PDB entry 8FS6 | electron microscopy, 2.90 A resolution | chains C and D of the 11 polymer chains in the assembly

Chain C:
Name: Replication factor C subunit 3
Organism: Saccharomyces cerevisiae
UniProtKB: P38629 (RFC3_YEAST); numbering as in UniProt (aligned over 1-336)
Amino-acid sequence (336 residues; numbered 1 to 336; the number before each row is that of its first residue):
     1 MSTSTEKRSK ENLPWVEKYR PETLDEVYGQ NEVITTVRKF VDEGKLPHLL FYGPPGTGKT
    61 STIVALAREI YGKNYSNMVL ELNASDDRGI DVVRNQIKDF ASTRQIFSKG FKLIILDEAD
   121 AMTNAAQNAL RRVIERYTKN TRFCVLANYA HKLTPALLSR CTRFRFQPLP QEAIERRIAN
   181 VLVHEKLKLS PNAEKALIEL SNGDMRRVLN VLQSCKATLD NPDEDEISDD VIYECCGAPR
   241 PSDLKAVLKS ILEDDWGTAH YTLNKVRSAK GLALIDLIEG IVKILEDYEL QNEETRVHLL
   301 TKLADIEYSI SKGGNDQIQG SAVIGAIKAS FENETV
Unresolved in the structure: 1-8, 336
Metal / ion sites: Mg2+ site 1: Thr60 (together with ATP-gamma-S); Mg2+ site 2: Glu135 (together with ATP-gamma-S) (shared with 1 residue of chain B)
Ligand contacts:
  - ATP-gamma-S (AGS; phosphothiophosphoric acid-adenylate ester), molecule 1: Val16, Glu17, Tyr19, Arg20, Pro21, Glu26, Val27, Tyr28, Pro54, Pro55, Gly56, Thr57, Gly58, Lys59, Thr60, Ser61, Asn148, Leu169, Arg177, Met205, Arg206, Leu209
  - ATP-gamma-S (AGS), molecule 2: Arg131, Glu135, Ala156, Arg160
UniProt features mapped onto this chain:
  - binding site (ATP): Val16 to Tyr19, Arg20, Tyr28, Gly53 to Ser61, Asn148, Arg206
  - modified residue: Ser2 (N-acetylserine)

Chain D:
Name: Replication factor C subunit 2
Organism: Saccharomyces cerevisiae
UniProtKB: P40348 (RFC2_YEAST); numbering as in UniProt (aligned over 1-353)
Amino-acid sequence (353 residues; each row starts with the number of its first residue):
     1 MFEGFGPNKK RKISKLAAEQ SLAQQPWVEK YRPKNLDEVT AQDHAVTVLK KTLKSANLPH
    61 MLFYGPPGTG KTSTILALTK ELYGPDLMKS RILELNASDE RGISIVREKV KNFARLTVSK
   121 PSKHDLENYP CPPYKIIILD EADSMTADAQ SALRRTMETY SGVTRFCLIC NYVTRIIDPL
   181 ASRCSKFRFK ALDASNAIDR LRFISEQENV KCDDGVLERI LDISAGDLRR GITLLQSASK
   241 GAQYLGDGKN ITSTQVEELA GVVPHDILIE IVEKVKSGDF DEIKKYVNTF MKSGWSAASV
   301 VNQLHEYYIT NDNFDTNFKN QISWLLFTTD SRLNNGTNEH IQLLNLLVKI SQL
Unresolved in the structure: 1-23
Metal / ion sites: Mg2+: Thr72 (together with ATP-gamma-S)
Ligand contacts:
  - ATP-gamma-S (AGS; phosphothiophosphoric acid-adenylate ester), molecule 1: Val28, Glu29, Tyr31, Arg32, Pro33, Glu38, Val39, Thr40, Gln42, Pro67, Gly68, Thr69, Gly70, Lys71, Thr72, Ser73, Asn171, Leu192, Arg200, Leu228, Arg229, Ile232
  - ATP-gamma-S (AGS), molecule 2: Arg154, Glu158, Pro179, Arg183
UniProt features mapped onto this chain:
  - binding site (ATP): Val28, Arg32, Gly65 to Ser73, Asn171, Arg229
  - modified residue: Met1 (N-acetylmethionine)

Chain C / chain D interface:
Contacting residue pairs (90):
  Asn12(C) - Ala56(D)
  Asn12(C) - Pro133(D)
  Asn12(C) - Arg165(D)  hydrogen bond (backbone-side chain)
  Leu13(C) - Asn57(D)
  Leu13(C) - Ser161(D)
  Leu13(C) - Gly162(D)
  Leu13(C) - Arg165(D)
  Pro14(C) - Leu58(D)
  Pro14(C) - Pro59(D)  hydrophobic
  Pro14(C) - Ser161(D)
  Pro14(C) - Arg165(D)
  Glu17(C) - Glu158(D)
  Glu17(C) - Ser161(D)
  Arg20(C) - Glu158(D)  salt bridge
  Thr60(C) - Arg155(D)
  Asn83(C) - Arg155(D)
  Ala84(C) - Arg107(D)
  Ala84(C) - Ser151(D)
  Ala84(C) - Ala152(D)
  Ser85(C) - Arg107(D)
  Ser85(C) - Lys111(D)
  Ser85(C) - Ala152(D)  hydrogen bond (side chain-backbone)
  Ser85(C) - Arg155(D)
  Ser85(C) - Thr156(D)
  Asp86(C) - Arg107(D)
  Asp87(C) - Arg107(D)  salt bridge
  Asp117(C) - Arg155(D)
  Glu118(C) - Arg154(D)  salt bridge
  Glu118(C) - Arg155(D)
  Asn148(C) - Arg154(D)
  Asn148(C) - Pro179(D)
  Tyr149(C) - Pro179(D)
  Asp204(C) - Ser182(D)  hydrogen bond
  Arg206(C) - Glu158(D)  salt bridge
  Arg206(C) - Ser182(D)  hydrogen bond
  Arg206(C) - Arg183(D)
  Asn210(C) - Ser182(D)  hydrogen bond (side chain-backbone)
  Asn210(C) - Arg183(D)
  Asn210(C) - Cys184(D)
  Asn210(C) - Ser185(D)
  Gln213(C) - Asn57(D)  hydrogen bond (side chain-backbone)
  Gln213(C) - Pro59(D)
  Ser214(C) - Val48(D)
  Ser214(C) - Ser185(D)
  Ser214(C) - Phe187(D)
  Ala217(C) - Val48(D)  hydrophobic
  Ala217(C) - Lys51(D)
  Glu234(C) - His44(D)
  Gly237(C) - Arg188(D)
  Trp256(C) - Ile309(D)  hydrophobic
  Trp256(C) - Thr316(D)
  Trp256(C) - Lys319(D)
  Trp256(C) - Asn320(D)  hydrogen bond
  Trp256(C) - Ser323(D)
  Lys270(C) - Lys190(D)  hydrogen bond (backbone-side chain)
  Gly271(C) - Arg188(D)  hydrogen bond (backbone-side chain)
  Gly271(C) - Lys190(D)
  Leu272(C) - Arg188(D)
  Ala273(C) - Arg188(D)
  Lys302(C) - Trp324(D)
  Asp305(C) - Phe327(D)
  Ile306(C) - Trp324(D)  hydrophobic
  Ile306(C) - Phe327(D)  hydrophobic
  Ser309(C) - Phe327(D)
  Ser309(C) - Ser331(D)  hydrogen bond
  Ser311(C) - Tyr172(D)
  Ser311(C) - Thr174(D)
  Lys312(C) - Tyr172(D)
  Lys312(C) - Asn334(D)
  Lys312(C) - Asn335(D)
  Gly313(C) - Asn334(D)
  Gly314(C) - Asp330(D)
  Gly314(C) - Asn334(D)
  Asn315(C) - Asn302(D)  hydrogen bond
  Asn315(C) - Asp330(D)  hydrogen bond (backbone-side chain)
  Gln317(C) - His305(D)  hydrogen bond (backbone-side chain)
  Gln317(C) - Glu306(D)
  Ile318(C) - Val301(D)  hydrophobic
  Ile318(C) - His305(D)
  Ile318(C) - Leu326(D)
  Ile318(C) - Phe327(D)  hydrophobic
  Ile318(C) - Asp330(D)
  Gln319(C) - Phe327(D)
  Ser321(C) - His305(D)  hydrogen bond
  Ser321(C) - Ser323(D)
  Ala322(C) - Phe327(D)  hydrophobic
  Gly325(C) - Asn320(D)
  Gly325(C) - Ser323(D)
  Lys328(C) - Asn320(D)
  Ala329(C) - Asn320(D)
Also at the interface, not in a pair above, chain C (58 interface residues in all): Glu11, Trp15, Val16, Pro55, Glu81, Arg207, Thr218, Leu219, Asp220, Cys235, His260, Asp276, Ile324
Also at the interface, not in a pair above, chain D (47 interface residues in all): Lys186, Ala225

Overview:
58 residues of chain C and 47 residues of chain D are in contact; the contacts include 14 hydrogen bonds and 4
salt bridges. Among the polar pairs are Arg20(C)-Glu158(D), Asp87(C)-Arg107(D) and Glu118(C)-Arg154(D). One
ATP-gamma-S molecule is bound between chain C and chain D.
Here chain C is Replication factor C subunit 3 and chain D is Replication factor C subunit 2, both from
Saccharomyces cerevisiae. Entry 8FS6 (Structure of S. cerevisiae Rad24-RFC loading the 9-1-1 clamp onto a
10-nt gapped DNA in step ...) was determined by electron microscopy, deposited together with 8FS3, 8FS4, 8FS5,
8FS7 and 8FS8.
